PDB entry 8UV9 | electron microscopy, 2.80 A resolution | chains A and C of the 4 polymer chains in the assembly

Chain A (and C):
Molecule: CTP synthase
From: Mycobacterium tuberculosis
Notes: chain C of this document is another copy of the same molecule, construct and numbering; everything in this record applies to it too
UniProtKB: A0A045H225 (A0A045H225_MYCTX); residues 1-586 here = UniProt positions 1-586
Sequence (592 residues; row label = number of the first residue in the row):
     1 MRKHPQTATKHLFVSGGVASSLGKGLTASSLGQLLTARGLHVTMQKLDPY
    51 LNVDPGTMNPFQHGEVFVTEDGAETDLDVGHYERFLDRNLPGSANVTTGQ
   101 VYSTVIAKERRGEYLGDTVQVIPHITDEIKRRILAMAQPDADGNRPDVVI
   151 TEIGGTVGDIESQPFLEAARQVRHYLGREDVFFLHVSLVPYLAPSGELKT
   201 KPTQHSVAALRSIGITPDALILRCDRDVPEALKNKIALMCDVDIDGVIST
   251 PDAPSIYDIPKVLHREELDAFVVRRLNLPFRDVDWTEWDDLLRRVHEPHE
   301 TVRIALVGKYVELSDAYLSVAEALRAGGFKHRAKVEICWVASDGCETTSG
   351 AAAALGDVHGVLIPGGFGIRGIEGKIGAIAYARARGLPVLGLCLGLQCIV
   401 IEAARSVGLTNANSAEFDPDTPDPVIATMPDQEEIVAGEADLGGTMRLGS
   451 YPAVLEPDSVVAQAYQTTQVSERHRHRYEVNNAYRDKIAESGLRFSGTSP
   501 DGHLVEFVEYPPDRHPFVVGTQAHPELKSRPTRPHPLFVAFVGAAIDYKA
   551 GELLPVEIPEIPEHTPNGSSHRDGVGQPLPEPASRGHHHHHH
Not modelled in the structure: 1-4, 430-442, 553-592
Differences from the reference sequence: expression tag (587-592)
Ligand contacts:
  - glutamine (GLN): Gly365, Gly366, Phe367, Cys393, Leu394, Gln397, Glu416, Arg475, His476, Arg477, Tyr478, His524
  - Q2N (2-(4-fluorophenyl)-N-(4-pyridin-2-yl-1,3-thiazol-2-yl)ethanamide): Leu22, Gly23, Leu26, Thr27, His81, Arg223, Thr250, Pro251, Asp252, Ala253, Ser255, Ile256, Ile259, Leu318, Glu322, Arg325
  - UTP (uridine 5'-triphosphate), molecule 1: Ser20, Lys46, Asp48, Pro49, Tyr50, Gly154, Gly155, Glu161
  - UTP, molecule 2: Leu198, Lys199, Thr200, Lys201, Gln204, Lys235
Reported in the primary citation:
  - binding site for Q2N: Arg223, Ala253
  - mutagenesis - P194S (10-fold), H264R (2-fold): decreased catalytic activity
  - mutagenesis - P194S: unchanged catalytic activity on CTP

How chain A and chain C interact:
Residue-residue contacts (32):
  Val18(A) - Lys201(C)
  Val18(A) - Pro202(C)
  Ser20(A) - Leu192(C)
  Ser20(A) - Lys199(C)
  Ser21(A) - Leu192(C)
  Ser21(A) - Ser195(C)
  Ser21(A) - Glu197(C)  hydrogen bond
  Ser21(A) - Lys199(C)  hydrogen bond
  Leu22(A) - Leu192(C)  hydrophobic
  Val157(A) - His205(C)
  Gly158(A) - His205(C)
  Asp159(A) - Lys201(C)  salt bridge
  Asp159(A) - His205(C)  salt bridge
  Leu188(A) - Leu192(C)  hydrophobic
  Leu192(A) - Ser20(C)
  Leu192(A) - Ser21(C)
  Leu192(A) - Leu22(C)  hydrophobic
  Leu192(A) - Leu188(C)  hydrophobic
  Pro194(A) - Arg223(C)
  Pro194(A) - Asp252(C)
  Ser195(A) - Ser21(C)
  Glu197(A) - Ser21(C)  hydrogen bond
  Lys199(A) - Ser20(C)
  Lys199(A) - Ser21(C)  hydrogen bond
  Lys201(A) - Val18(C)
  Lys201(A) - Asp159(C)  salt bridge
  Pro202(A) - Val18(C)
  His205(A) - Val157(C)
  His205(A) - Gly158(C)
  His205(A) - Asp159(C)  salt bridge
  Arg223(A) - Pro194(C)
  Asp252(A) - Pro194(C)
Other interface residues (no listed pair), chain A (22 interface residues in all): Ala19, Thr156, Pro190, Ala193
Other interface residues (no listed pair), chain C (22 interface residues in all): Ala19, Thr156, Pro190, Ala193

Overview:
Chain A and chain C each contribute 22 residues to their interface, with 4 hydrogen bonds and 4 salt bridges.
Among the polar pairs are Asp159(A)-Lys201(C), Asp159(A)-His205(C) and Ser21(A)-Glu197(C). From the paper: a
binding site for Q2N at Arg223(A) and Ala253(A); P194S and H264R of chain A reduce catalytic activity.
Both chains are CTP synthase (Mycobacterium tuberculosis). Entry 8UV9 (M. tuberculosis CTP synthase bound to
inhibitor GSK1570606A) was determined by electron microscopy (same publication as 8UV4, 8UV8 and 8UVA).
